PDB entry 5GRS | electron microscopy, 5.40 A resolution (low resolution: residue-level contacts below are approximate; hydrogen-bond / salt-bridge calls are withheld) | chains D and F of the 12 polymer chains in the assembly

Chain D:
Molecule: Sterol regulatory element-binding protein cleavage-activating protein
From: Schizosaccharomyces pombe (strain 972 / ATCC 24843)
Reference sequence: O43043 (SCAP_SCHPO); residues 567-961 here = UniProt positions 567-961
Amino-acid sequence (396 residues; row label = number of the first residue in the row):
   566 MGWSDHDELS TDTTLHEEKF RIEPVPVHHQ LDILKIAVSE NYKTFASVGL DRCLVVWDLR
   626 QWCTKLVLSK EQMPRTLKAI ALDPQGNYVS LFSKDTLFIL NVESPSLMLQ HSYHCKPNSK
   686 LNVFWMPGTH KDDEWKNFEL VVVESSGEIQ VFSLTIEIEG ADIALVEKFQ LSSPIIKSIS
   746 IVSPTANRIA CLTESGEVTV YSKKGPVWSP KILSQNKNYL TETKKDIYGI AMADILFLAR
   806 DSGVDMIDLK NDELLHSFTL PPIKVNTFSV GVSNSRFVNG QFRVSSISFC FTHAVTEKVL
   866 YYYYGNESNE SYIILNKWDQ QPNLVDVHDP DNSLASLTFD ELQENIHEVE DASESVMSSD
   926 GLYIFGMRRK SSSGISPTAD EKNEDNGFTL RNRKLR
Disordered / not traced: 566, 942-961
Construct notes: expression tag (566); engineered mutation S671 (Cys in O43043), S873 (Cys in O43043), S901 (Cys in O43043), S920 (Cys in O43043), S941 (Cys in O43043)

Chain F:
Molecule: Sterol regulatory element-binding protein 1
From: Schizosaccharomyces pombe (strain 972 / ATCC 24843)
Reference sequence: Q9UUD1 (SREBP_SCHPO); numbering as in UniProt (aligned over 628-896)
Amino-acid sequence (272 residues; row label = number of the first residue in the row):
   625 AHMQHSKSSV HAELRELPES TANLIENSHA DDVFSPNMVE RLWVLAKSTR DSAQMSDSII
   685 SSLSDVLVLS PLEVLASWYA ADLLDALLME SLSRKVEISE IEEIISLCPK NSSIIRHALL
   745 AKLVLFPENT ADSLNEVLAA YKNTLDLCSQ DKRKQSSVLK INLSKLFTLH SCLSLALQRL
   805 GYGDVSKRMY QEIFVPDSDA DITPLSFIIS WTALNTFAPI CTSPKENDVV EKMAMYVRTA
   865 IGTLKIQDLK LSRKLINSCI DIGSRLQEDL GY
Disordered / not traced: 625-691, 775-781, 890-896
Construct notes: expression tag (625-627); engineered mutation S644 (Cys in Q9UUD1), S672 (Cys in Q9UUD1)
From the paper describing this entry:
  - mutagenesis - E855K/R862E/G866D: abolished binding to Sterol regulatory element-binding protein cleavage-activating protein (chain D)
  - self-association interface (contacts with another copy of this molecule): W702
  - mutagenesis - W702D/Y703D: decreased stability
  - mutagenesis - E855K/R862E/G866D: abolished binding to Scp1-WD40
  - mutagenesis - W702D/Y703D: unchanged binding to Scp1-WD40

How chain D and chain F interact:
Pairs across the interface (6; chain D residue first):
  L596(D) with R862(F)
  D597(D) with R862(F)
  R617(D) with E855(F)
  K635(D) with E855(F)
  R640(D) with K849(F), covalent bond; E850(F)
Other interface residues (no listed pair), chain D (6 interface residues in all): L615
Other interface residues (no listed pair), chain F (5 interface residues in all): M859
Interface features reported in the paper:
  - interface residues, chain F: E855(F) (proposed by the authors, not directly observed)

In short:
6 residues of chain D and 5 residues of chain F are in contact, with 1 covalent bond. From the paper:
E855K/R862E/G866D of chain F abolish binding to Sterol regulatory element-binding protein cleavage-activating
protein (chain D); the interface residue E855(F).
Here chain D is Sterol regulatory element-binding protein cleavage-activating protein and chain F is Sterol
regulatory element-binding protein 1, both from Schizosaccharomyces pombe (strain 972 / ATCC 24843). Entry
5GRS (Complex structure of the fission yeast SREBP-SCAP binding domains) was determined by electron microscopy
together with 5GPD from the same study.
